Entry 9EWD (X-ray diffraction, 2.12 A resolution); this record covers chains A and T of the 4 polymer chains in the assembly.

# Chain A
Molecule: DNA polymerase lambda
Organism: Homo sapiens
Notes: EC 2.7.7.7, 4.2.99.-
UniProt: Q9UGP5 (DPOLL_HUMAN); residue numbers follow UniProt; this construct covers 242-462, 472-575
Sequence (330 residues; each row starts with the number of its first residue; note: 5 numbers in that range are skipped by the numbering (no residue carries them; nothing is unmodelled there)):
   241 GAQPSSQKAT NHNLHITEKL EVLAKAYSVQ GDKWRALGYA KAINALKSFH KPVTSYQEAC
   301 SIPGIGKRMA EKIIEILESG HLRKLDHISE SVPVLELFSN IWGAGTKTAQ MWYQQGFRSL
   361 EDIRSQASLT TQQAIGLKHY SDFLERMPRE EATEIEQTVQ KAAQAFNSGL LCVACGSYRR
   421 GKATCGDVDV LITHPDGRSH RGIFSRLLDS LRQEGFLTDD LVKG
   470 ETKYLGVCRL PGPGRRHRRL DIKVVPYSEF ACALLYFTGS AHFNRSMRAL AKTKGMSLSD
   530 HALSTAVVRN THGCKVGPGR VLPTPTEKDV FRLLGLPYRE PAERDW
Not modelled in the structure: 241-250
Differences from the reference sequence: expression tag (241); linker (463-464, 470-471); engineered mutation Lys492 (Ile in Q9UGP5), Asp529 (Glu in Q9UGP5)
Metal / ion sites: K+ site 1: Cys300, Ile302, Ile305 (shared with 1 residue of chain D); Na+ site 1: Ser339, Ile341, Ala344 (shared with 1 residue of chain P); K+ site 2: Ile363, Arg364, Ala367; Na+ site 2: Asp427, Asp429, Asp490
Small-molecule neighbours: thymidine-5'-phosphate (TMP): Gly416, Arg420, Asp427, Asp429, Asp490, Tyr505, Phe506, Thr507, Gly508, Ser509, Ala510, Asn513
From the paper describing this entry:
  - catalytic residues: Asp427, Asp429, Asp490
  - conformationally variable residues (order/disorder transition): Lys492
  - mutagenesis - I492K/E529D: increased catalytic activity
  - binding site for DNA template strand (chain T): Tyr505, Arg514, Arg517, Lys521, His530, Arg538, His541, Gly542, Lys544

# Chain T
Molecule: DNA template strand
Sequence (11 nucleotides; row label = number of the first residue in the row):
     1 CGGCAGTACT G

# Interface between chain A and chain T
Residue-residue contacts - 27 pairs, chain A then chain T:
  Trp274(A) with DC4(T), stacking on the base
  Val462(A) with DC9(T), phosphate contact; DT10(T), phosphate contact
  Lys463(A) with DT10(T), hydrogen bond to the phosphate
  Gly464(A) with DC9(T), phosphate contact
  Glu470(A) with DC9(T), hydrogen bond to the phosphate
  Thr471(A) with DA8(T), phosphate contact; DC9(T), hydrogen bond to the phosphate
  Lys472(A) with DA8(T), sugar contact; DC9(T), hydrogen bond to the phosphate
  Tyr505(A) with DA5(T), base contact; DG6(T), hydrogen bond to the base
  Arg514(A) with DA5(T), salt bridge to the phosphate
  Arg517(A) with DA5(T), hydrogen bond to the base; DG6(T), hydrogen bond to the sugar
  Ala518(A) with DA5(T), sugar contact
  Lys521(A) with DC4(T), salt bridge to the phosphate; DG6(T), salt bridge to the phosphate
  Leu527(A) with DG6(T), sugar contact
  Ser528(A) with DG6(T), phosphate contact; DT7(T), sugar contact
  Asp529(A) with DT7(T), sugar contact
  His530(A) with DT7(T), hydrogen bond to the phosphate; DA8(T), salt bridge to the phosphate
  Arg538(A) with DG6(T), salt bridge to the phosphate
  His541(A) with DG3(T), sugar contact
  Lys544(A) with DT7(T), salt bridge to the phosphate
Also at the interface, not in a pair above, chain A (25 interface residues in all): Leu277, Lys281, Gln372, Ser526, Thr540, Gly542

# Summary
25 residues of chain A face 8 of chain T across their interface; the contacts include 8 hydrogen bonds, 6 salt
bridges and 1 aromatic stacking contact. Among the polar pairs are Tyr505(A)-DG6(T), Arg517(A)-DA5(T) and
Arg517(A)-DG6(T). Bound to chain A: thymidine-5'-phosphate. The paper reports catalytic residues Asp427(A),
Asp429(A) and Asp490(A); I492K/E529D of chain A increase catalytic activity.
Chain A is DNA polymerase lambda (Homo sapiens) and chain T is DNA template strand; the structure, DNA
Polymerase Lambda I493K E529D, TMP:At Ca2+ Ground State Ternary Complex, was determined by X-ray diffraction
together with 9EWB, 9EWC, 9EWE and 9EWG from the same study.
